PDB entry 8UOX | electron microscopy, 4.60 A resolution (low resolution: residue-level contacts below are approximate; hydrogen-bond / salt-bridge calls are withheld) | chains BO and CO of the 204 polymer chains in the assembly

== Chain BO ==
Protein: Flagellar motor switch protein FliG
Source organism: Salmonella enterica subsp. enterica serovar Typhimurium
Reference sequence: P0A1J9 (FLIG_SALTY); residues 1-331 here = UniProt positions 1-331
Chain sequence (331 residues; numbered 1 to 331; the number before each row is that of its first residue):
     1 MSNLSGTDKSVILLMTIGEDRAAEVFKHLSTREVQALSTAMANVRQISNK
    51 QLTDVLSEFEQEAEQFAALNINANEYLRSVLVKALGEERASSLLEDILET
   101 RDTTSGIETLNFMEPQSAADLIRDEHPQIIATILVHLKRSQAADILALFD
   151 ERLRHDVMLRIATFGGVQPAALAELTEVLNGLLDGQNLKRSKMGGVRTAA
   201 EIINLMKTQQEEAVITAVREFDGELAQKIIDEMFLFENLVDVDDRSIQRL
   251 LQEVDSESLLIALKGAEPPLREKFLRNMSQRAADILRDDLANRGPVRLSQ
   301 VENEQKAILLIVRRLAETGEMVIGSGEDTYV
Swiss-Prot annotation at these positions:
  - motif: Glu125 to Gln128 (Part of the EHPQR-motif)
  - site: Arg160 (Part of the EHPQR-motif)

== Chain CO ==
Protein: Flagellar motor switch protein FliM
Source organism: Salmonella enterica subsp. enterica serovar Typhimurium
Reference sequence: P26418 (FLIM_SALTY); residues 1-334 here = UniProt positions 1-334
Chain sequence (334 residues; each row starts with the number of its first residue):
     1 MGDSILSQAEIDALLNGDSDTKDEPTPGIASDSDIRPYDPNTQRRVVRER
    51 LQALEIINERFARQFRMGLFNLLRRSPDITVGAIRIQPYHEFARNLPVPT
   101 NLNLIHLKPLRGTGLVVFSPSLVFIAVDNLFGGDGRFPTKVEGREFTHTE
   151 QRVINRMLKLALEGYSDAWKAINPLEVEYVRSEMQVKFTNITTSPNDIVV
   201 NTPFHVEIGNLTGEFNICLPFSMIEPLRELLVNPPLENSRHEDQNWRDNL
   251 VRQVQHSELELVANFADIPLRLSQILKLKPGDVLPIEKPDRIIAHVDGVP
   301 VLTSQYGTVNGQYALRVEHLINPILNSLNEEQPK
Not modelled in the structure: 1-33, 324-334
Swiss-Prot annotation at these positions:
  - mutagenesis: Asn155 (N155E: Altered motor bias with clockwise rotation, partially suppresses a yhjH disruption), Leu160 (L160D: Altered motor bias with clockwise rotation, partially suppresses a yhjH disruption)

== Interface between chain BO and chain CO ==
Pairs across the interface - 41 pairs, chain BO then chain CO:
  Asp124(BO) - Arg144(CO)
  Asp124(BO) - Glu145(CO)
  Asp124(BO) - Thr147(CO)
  Glu125(BO) - Thr147(CO)
  Glu125(BO) - Thr149(CO)
  His126(BO) - Phe124(CO)
  His126(BO) - Val127(CO)
  His126(BO) - Arg144(CO)
  His126(BO) - Glu150(CO)
  Gln128(BO) - Asp128(CO)
  Gln128(BO) - Phe131(CO)
  Gln128(BO) - Gly132(CO)
  Gln128(BO) - Gly133(CO)
  Ile129(BO) - Phe131(CO)
  Thr132(BO) - Phe131(CO)
  Asp156(BO) - Phe137(CO)
  Leu159(BO) - Phe137(CO)
  Arg160(BO) - Phe124(CO)
  Arg160(BO) - Asp128(CO)
  Arg160(BO) - Phe137(CO)
  Thr163(BO) - Phe137(CO)
  Phe164(BO) - Phe131(CO)
  Phe164(BO) - Gly132(CO)
  Gly165(BO) - Gly132(CO)
  Gly166(BO) - Gly132(CO)
  Val167(BO) - Leu130(CO)
  Val167(BO) - Phe131(CO)
  Val167(BO) - Gly132(CO)
  Gln168(BO) - Leu72(CO)
  Gln168(BO) - Leu130(CO)
  Ala170(BO) - Arg156(CO)
  Ala171(BO) - Leu130(CO)
  Ala171(BO) - Phe131(CO)
  Glu174(BO) - Phe131(CO)
  Glu174(BO) - His148(CO)
  Glu174(BO) - Thr149(CO)
  Glu174(BO) - Arg152(CO)
  Leu175(BO) - Thr149(CO)
  Glu177(BO) - Arg152(CO)
  Val178(BO) - His148(CO)
  Val178(BO) - Arg152(CO)
Other interface residues (no listed pair), chain BO (23 interface residues in all): Pro127, Leu172
Other interface residues (no listed pair), chain CO (19 interface residues in all): Leu73, Arg74

== Summary ==
23 residues of chain BO face 19 of chain CO across their interface. UniProt lists 2 mutagenesis sites on chain
CO.
Chain BO is Flagellar motor switch protein FliG and chain CO is Flagellar motor switch protein FliM, both from
Salmonella enterica subsp. enterica serovar Typhimurium; the structure, Cryo-EM structure of a
Counterclockwise locked form of the Salmonella enterica Typhimurium flagellar C-ring, with C34 ..., was
determined by electron microscopy together with 8UCS, 8UMD, 8UMX and 8UPL from the same study.
